PDB entry 2JCC | X-ray diffraction, 2.50 A resolution | chains C and E of the 5 polymer chains in the assembly

# Chain C
Name: P1049
Amino-acid sequence (9 residues; numbered 1 to 9; the number before each row is that of its first residue):
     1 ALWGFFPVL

# Chain E
Name: TCR alpha
From: Mus musculus
Amino-acid sequence (194 residues; numbered 0 to 198; 5 numbers in that range are skipped by the numbering (no residue carries them; nothing is unmodelled there); the number before each row is that of its first residue; numbering starts at 0):
     0 MDSVTQTEGLVTLTEGLPVMLNCTYQSTYSPFLFWYVQHLNEAPKLLLKS
    50 FTDNKRPEHQ
    61 GFHATLHKSSSSFHLQKSSAQLSDSALYYCALF
    96 LASSSFSKLVFGQGTSLSVVPNIQNPEPAVYQLK
   132 DPRSQDSTLCLFTDFDSQINVPKTMESGTFITDKTVLDMKAMDSKSNGAI
   182 AWSNQTSFTCQDIFKET
Disulfide bonds: Cys22-Cys90, Cys141-Cys191

# Chain C / chain E interface
Residue-residue contacts - 11 pairs, chain C then chain E:
  Leu2(C) with Ser98(E)
  Trp3(C) with Ala97(E); Ser98(E)
  Gly4(C) with Ala97(E), hydrogen bond (backbone-backbone); Ser98(E), hydrogen bond (backbone-backbone); Ser100(E); Ser102(E), hydrogen bond (backbone-side chain)
  Phe5(C) with Phe93(E), hydrophobic; Ala97(E), hydrogen bond (backbone-backbone); Ser102(E)
  Phe6(C) with Phe101(E), hydrophobic
Also at the interface, not in a pair above, chain E (7 interface residues in all): Ser99

# Summary
Chain C and chain E form an interface of 5 and 7 residues respectively, with 4 hydrogen bonds. Polar pairs
include Gly4(C)-Ser102(E), Gly4(C)-Ala97(E) and Gly4(C)-Ser98(E).
Chain C is P1049 and chain E is TCR alpha (Mus musculus); the structure, AH3 recognition of mutant HLA-A2
W167A, was determined by X-ray diffraction (same publication as 2J8U and 2UWE).
